PDB entry 6VYV | electron microscopy, 6.33 A resolution (low resolution: residue-level contacts below are approximate; hydrogen-bond / salt-bridge calls are withheld) | chains I and M of the 16 polymer chains in the assembly

# Chain I
Protein: Fab CHK-265 heavy chain
Organism: Homo sapiens
Notes: antibody fragment or engineered binder
Sequence (218 residues; row label = number of the first residue in the row):
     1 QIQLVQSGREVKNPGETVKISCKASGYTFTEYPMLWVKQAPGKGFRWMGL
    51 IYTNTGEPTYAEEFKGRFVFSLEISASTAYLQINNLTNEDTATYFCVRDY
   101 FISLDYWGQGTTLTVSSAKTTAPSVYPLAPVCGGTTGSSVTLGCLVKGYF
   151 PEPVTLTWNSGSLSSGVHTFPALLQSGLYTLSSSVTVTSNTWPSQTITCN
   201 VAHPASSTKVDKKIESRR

# Chain M
Protein: Fab CHK-265 light chain
Organism: Homo sapiens
Notes: antibody fragment or engineered binder
Sequence (211 residues; numbered 219 to 429; the number before each row is that of its first residue):
   219 QAVVTQESALTTSPGETVTLTCRSNIGAVTSSNCANWVQEKPDHFFTGLI
   269 GDTNNRRSGVPARFSGSLIGDKAALTITGAQTEDEAIYFCALWYNNLWVF
   319 GGGTKLTVLGQPKSSPSVTLFPPSSEELETNKATLVCTITDFYPGVVTVD
   369 WKVDGTPVTQGMETTQPSKQSNNKYMASSYLTLTARAWERHSSYSCQVTH
   419 EGHTVEKSLSR

# Chain I / chain M interface
Residue-residue contacts (10):
  Phe45(I) - Phe318(M)
  Ile102(I) - Trp316(M)
  Ser103(I) - Trp311(M)
  Asp105(I) - Ser276(M)
  Trp107(I) - Phe264(M)
  Gly108(I) - His262(M)
  Gly108(I) - Phe263(M)
  Gln109(I) - Asp261(M)
  Gln109(I) - His262(M)
  Gln109(I) - Phe263(M)
Interface residues without a listed pair, chain I (10 interface residues in all): Lys43, Gly110, Gly133
Interface residues without a listed pair, chain M (11 interface residues in all): Leu315, Gly320, Ser426

# In short
Chain I and chain M form an interface of 10 and 11 residues respectively.
Chain I is Fab CHK-265 heavy chain and chain M is Fab CHK-265 light chain, both from Homo sapiens; the
structure, Human mAbs broadly protect against infection of arthritiogenic alphaviruses by recognizing
conserved elements of the MXR8 ..., was determined by electron microscopy together with 6W2U, 6W09 and 6W1C
from the same study.
